Entry 2DRM (X-ray diffraction, 1.35 A resolution); this record covers chains A and E of the 3 polymer chains in the assembly.

Chain A:
Molecule: Acanthamoeba Myosin IB
Notes: fragment: SH3 domain
UniProtKB: P19706 (MYSB_ACACA); residues 6-59 here correspond to UniProt positions 1094-1147 (UniProt number = residue number + 1088)
Sequence (58 residues; numbered 2 to 59; the number before each row is that of its first residue):
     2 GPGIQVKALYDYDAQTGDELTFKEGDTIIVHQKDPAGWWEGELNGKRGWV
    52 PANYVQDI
Sequence notes: cloning artifact (2-5)

Chain E:
Molecule: 18-mer peptide from Acan125
Sequence (18 residues; row label = number of the first residue in the row):
     2 AKPVPPPRGAKPAPPPRT

Chain A / chain E interface:
Pairs across the interface (33; chain A residue first):
  Y11(A) with A2(E); K3(E); P4(E)
  D12(A) with K3(E), hydrogen bond (backbone-side chain)
  Y13(A) with P6(E), hydrophobic; R9(E), hydrogen bond
  Q16(A) with R9(E)
  T17(A) with R9(E)
  D19(A) with P13(E); A14(E), hydrogen bond (side chain-backbone)
  E20(A) with R9(E), salt bridge
  Q33(A) with R18(E)
  A37(A) with P8(E)
  G38(A) with P7(E)
  W39(A) with P6(E), hydrophobic; P7(E), hydrogen bond (side chain-backbone); P8(E), hydrogen bond (side chain-backbone); R9(E)
  E41(A) with P15(E); R18(E), salt bridge
  R48(A) with P17(E); R18(E)
  W50(A) with K12(E), hydrogen bond (side chain-backbone); P13(E), hydrogen bond (side chain-backbone); A14(E); P15(E)
  P52(A) with P7(E)
  N54(A) with P4(E); V5(E), hydrogen bond (side chain-backbone); P7(E)
  Y55(A) with K3(E); P4(E), hydrogen bond (side chain-backbone); P6(E)
Other interface residues (no listed pair), chain A (19 interface residues in all): G18, G49

Overview:
19 residues of chain A face 14 of chain E across their interface, with 9 hydrogen bonds and 2 salt bridges.
Polar contacts include E20(A)-R9(E), E41(A)-R18(E) and D12(A)-K3(E).
Here chain A is Acanthamoeba Myosin IB and chain E is an 18-mer peptide from Acan125. Entry 2DRM (Acanthamoeba
myosin I SH3 domain bound to Acan125) was determined by X-ray diffraction.
